PDB entry 8WT8 | electron microscopy, 2.90 A resolution | chains B and E of the 10 polymer chains in the assembly

Chain B:
Protein: IS621 transposase
Source organism: Escherichia coli
UniProt: A0A0E0Y1P1 (A0A0E0Y1P1_ECO1C); numbering as in UniProt (aligned over 1-326)
Sequence (328 residues; each row starts with the number of its first residue; numbers below 1 keep their minus sign (Gly-1 is residue -1)):
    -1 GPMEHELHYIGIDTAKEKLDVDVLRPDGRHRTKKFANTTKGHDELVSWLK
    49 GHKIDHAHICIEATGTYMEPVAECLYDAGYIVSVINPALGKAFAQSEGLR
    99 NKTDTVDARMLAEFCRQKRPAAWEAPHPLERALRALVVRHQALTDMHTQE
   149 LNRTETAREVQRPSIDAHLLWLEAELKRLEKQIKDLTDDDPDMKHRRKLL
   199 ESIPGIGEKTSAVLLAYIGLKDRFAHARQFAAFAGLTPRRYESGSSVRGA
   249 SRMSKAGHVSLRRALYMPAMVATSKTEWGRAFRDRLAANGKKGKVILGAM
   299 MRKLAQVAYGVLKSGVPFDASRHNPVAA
Unresolved in the structure: -1 to 3, 322-326
Differences from the reference sequence: expression tag (-1 to 0)
From the paper describing this entry:
  - mutagenesis - D11A/E60A/D102A/D105A, S241A: abolished catalytic activity

Chain E:
Molecule: bridge RNA
Source organism: Escherichia coli
Sequence (180 nucleotides; numbered -2 to 177; the number before each row is that of its first residue; numbers below 1 keep their minus sign (G-2 is residue -2)):
    -2 GGGAGUGCAGAGAAAAUCGGCCAGUUUUCUCUGCCUGCAGUCCGCAUGCC
    48 GUAUCGGGCCUUGGGUUCUAACCUGUUCUGUAGAUUUAUGCAGCGGACUG
    98 CCUUUCUCCCAAAGUGAUAAACCGGACAGUAUCAUGGACCGGUUUUCCCG
   148 GUAAUCCGUAUUUACAAGGCUGGUUUCACU
Unresolved in the structure: -2 to 36, 96-177

Interface between chain B and chain E:
Pairs across the interface - 92 pairs, chain B then chain E:
  Ala61(B) - C56(E)  base contact
  Ala61(B) - C57(E)  sugar contact
  Thr62(B) - G55(E)  hydrogen bond to the base
  Gly63(B) - C56(E)  sugar contact
  Thr64(B) - G55(E)  sugar contact
  Asn84(B) - C57(E)  hydrogen bond to the base
  Asn84(B) - U58(E)  hydrogen bond to the sugar
  Pro85(B) - C57(E)  base contact
  Arg132(B) - C57(E)  salt bridge to the phosphate
  Val136(B) - C56(E)  phosphate contact
  Asp143(B) - U76(E)  sugar contact
  Gln147(B) - G77(E)  phosphate contact
  Gln147(B) - U78(E)  hydrogen bond to the phosphate
  Asn150(B) - G77(E)  hydrogen bond to the base
  Asn150(B) - U78(E)  hydrogen bond to the sugar
  Arg151(B) - U78(E)  salt bridge to the phosphate
  Arg151(B) - A79(E)  salt bridge to the phosphate
  Thr154(B) - A79(E)  hydrogen bond to the sugar
  Arg156(B) - G80(E)  sugar contact
  Arg221(B) - U59(E)  hydrogen bond to the base
  Phe222(B) - U59(E)  sugar contact
  His224(B) - U66(E)  hydrogen bond to the sugar
  Ala225(B) - U66(E)  sugar contact
  Ala225(B) - A67(E)  sugar contact
  Arg226(B) - G60(E)  hydrogen bond to the base
  Arg226(B) - G61(E)  base contact
  Arg226(B) - U66(E)  base contact
  Arg226(B) - C69(E)  base contact
  Arg226(B) - C70(E)  base contact
  Arg226(B) - U71(E)  hydrogen bond to the base
  Gln227(B) - U59(E)  hydrogen bond to the phosphate
  Gln227(B) - G60(E)  hydrogen bond to the phosphate
  Ala230(B) - U58(E)  sugar contact
  Ala230(B) - G60(E)  sugar contact
  Phe231(B) - U58(E)  hydrogen bond to the sugar
  Thr235(B) - G60(E)  base contact
  Pro236(B) - G60(E)  hydrogen bond to the base
  Pro236(B) - U71(E)  base contact
  Pro236(B) - G72(E)  sugar contact
  Arg238(B) - G60(E)  base contact
  Arg238(B) - G61(E)  hydrogen bond to the sugar
  Arg238(B) - G62(E)  hydrogen bond to the sugar
  Ser249(B) - U71(E)  hydrogen bond to the sugar
  Ser249(B) - G72(E)  sugar contact
  Ser249(B) - U73(E)  phosphate contact
  Arg250(B) - U73(E)  phosphate contact
  Met251(B) - G72(E)  phosphate contact
  Met251(B) - U73(E)  hydrogen bond to the phosphate
  Met251(B) - U74(E)  sugar contact
  Lys253(B) - U74(E)  salt bridge to the phosphate
  Lys253(B) - C75(E)  salt bridge to the phosphate
  Ala254(B) - U58(E)  hydrogen bond to the sugar
  Gly255(B) - U58(E)  sugar contact
  His256(B) - C57(E)  salt bridge to the phosphate
  His256(B) - U58(E)  salt bridge to the phosphate
  Arg260(B) - U74(E)  hydrogen bond to the sugar
  Arg260(B) - C75(E)  salt bridge to the phosphate
  Arg261(B) - U74(E)  sugar contact
  Arg261(B) - C75(E)  hydrogen bond to the sugar
  Arg261(B) - U76(E)  hydrogen bond to the sugar
  Tyr264(B) - U74(E)  stacking on the base
  Arg283(B) - C69(E)  salt bridge to the phosphate
  Arg283(B) - C70(E)  salt bridge to the phosphate
  Leu284(B) - G72(E)  base contact
  Lys289(B) - U71(E)  salt bridge to the phosphate
  Lys289(B) - G72(E)  salt bridge to the phosphate
  Lys290(B) - U73(E)  base contact
  Lys292(B) - U73(E)  sugar contact
  Lys292(B) - U74(E)  salt bridge to the phosphate
  Val293(B) - G72(E)  hydrogen bond to the sugar
  Val293(B) - U73(E)  sugar contact
  Gly296(B) - G72(E)  sugar contact
  Ala297(B) - G72(E)  hydrogen bond to the sugar
  Met299(B) - U74(E)  sugar contact
  Arg300(B) - U71(E)  hydrogen bond to the base
  Arg300(B) - G72(E)  hydrogen bond to the base
  Lys301(B) - A68(E)  salt bridge to the phosphate
  Lys301(B) - C69(E)  salt bridge to the phosphate
  Gln304(B) - A67(E)  sugar contact
  Gln304(B) - A68(E)  hydrogen bond to the phosphate
  Val305(B) - A67(E)  sugar contact
  Gly308(B) - A67(E)  base contact
  Val309(B) - A67(E)  base contact
  Lys311(B) - U66(E)  sugar contact
  Ser312(B) - A67(E)  hydrogen bond to the base
  Val314(B) - A67(E)  base contact
  Pro315(B) - A67(E)  hydrogen bond to the base
  Phe316(B) - A67(E)  base contact
  Asp317(B) - A67(E)  hydrogen bond to the base
  Arg320(B) - A67(E)  hydrogen bond to the base
  His321(B) - A67(E)  hydrogen bond to the base
  His321(B) - A68(E)  sugar contact
Also at the interface, not in a pair above, chain B (63 interface residues in all): Thr146, Ala223, Leu234, Val257, Phe280

In short:
Chain B and chain E form an interface of 63 and 23 residues respectively, with 33 hydrogen bonds, 15 salt
bridges and 1 aromatic stacking contact. Among the polar pairs are Thr62(B)-G55(E), Asn84(B)-C57(E) and
Asn150(B)-G77(E). From the paper: D11A/E60A/D102A/D105A and S241A of chain B abolish catalytic activity.
Chain B is IS621 transposase and chain E is bridge RNA, both from Escherichia coli; the structure, Cryo-EM
structure of the IS621 recombinase in complex with bridge RNA, donor DNA, and target DNA ..., was determined
by electron microscopy together with 8WT6, 8WT7 and 8WT9 from the same study.
